6OML - chains X and Y; structure by X-ray diffraction, 2.70 A resolution.

== Chain X (and Y) ==
Name: Bone morphogenetic protein 2 and Bone morphogenetic protein 6
Source organism: Homo sapiens
Notes: chain Y of this document is another copy of the same molecule, construct and numbering; everything in this record applies to it too
Chain sequence (105 residues; each row starts with the number of its first residue):
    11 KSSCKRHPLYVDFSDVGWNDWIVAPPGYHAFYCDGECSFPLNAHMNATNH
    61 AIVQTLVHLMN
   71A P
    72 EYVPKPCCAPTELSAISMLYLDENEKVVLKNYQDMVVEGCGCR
Disulfide bonds: Cys14-Cys79, Cys43-Cys111, Cys47-Cys113
Covalent attachments: N-acetylglucosamine (NAG) linked to Asn56
Reported in the primary citation:
  - binding site for N-acetylglucosamine: Arg16, Glu109
  - binding site for beta-D-mannopyranose: Glu109

== How chain X and chain Y interact ==
Disulfides between the chains: Cys78(X)-Cys78(Y)
Residue-residue contacts (53; chain X residue first):
  Pro18(X) - Tyr73(Y)  hydrogen bond (backbone-side chain)
  Leu19(X) - Val67(Y)  hydrophobic
  Leu19(X) - Val74(Y)  hydrophobic
  Val21(X) - Val63(Y)  hydrophobic
  Val21(X) - Val67(Y)  hydrophobic
  Asp25(X) - Met70(Y)
  Val26(X) - Leu66(Y)
  Val26(X) - Val67(Y)  hydrophobic
  Val26(X) - Met70(Y)  hydrophobic
  Trp28(X) - Val63(Y)  hydrophobic
  Trp28(X) - Leu66(Y)
  Tyr38(X) - Val63(Y)
  Ala40(X) - His60(Y)
  Phe41(X) - His60(Y)  hydrogen bond (backbone-side chain)
  Tyr42(X) - Gln64(Y)
  Tyr42(X) - Tyr73(Y)  hydrogen bond (side chain-backbone)
  Tyr42(X) - Val74(Y)  hydrophobic
  Tyr42(X) - Pro75(Y)
  Asp44(X) - Pro75(Y)
  Asn59(X) - Tyr103(Y)
  Asn59(X) - Gln104(Y)  hydrogen bond (side chain-backbone)
  Asn59(X) - Asp105(Y)
  Asn59(X) - Met106(Y)
  His60(X) - Phe41(Y)  hydrogen bond (side chain-backbone)
  His60(X) - Leu84(Y)
  His60(X) - Asp105(Y)  hydrogen bond (backbone-backbone)
  His60(X) - Met106(Y)
  His60(X) - Val108(Y)
  Val63(X) - Val21(Y)  hydrophobic
  Val63(X) - Trp28(Y)  hydrophobic
  Val63(X) - Tyr38(Y)
  Gln64(X) - Tyr42(Y)
  Leu66(X) - Val26(Y)  hydrophobic
  Leu66(X) - Trp28(Y)
  Val67(X) - Val26(Y)  hydrophobic
  Met70(X) - Asp25(Y)
  Met70(X) - Val26(Y)  hydrophobic
  Tyr73(X) - Pro18(Y)  hydrogen bond (side chain-backbone)
  Tyr73(X) - Leu19(Y)  hydrophobic
  Val74(X) - Leu19(Y)  hydrophobic
  Pro75(X) - Tyr42(Y)
  Cys78(X) - Cys78(Y)  disulfide
  Ala80(X) - Cys78(Y)  hydrophobic
  Pro81(X) - Arg114(Y)
  Leu84(X) - His60(Y)
  Gln104(X) - Asn59(Y)  hydrogen bond (backbone-side chain)
  Asp105(X) - Thr58(Y)
  Asp105(X) - Asn59(Y)
  Asp105(X) - His60(Y)  hydrogen bond (backbone-backbone)
  Met106(X) - Asn59(Y)
  Met106(X) - His60(Y)
  Val108(X) - His60(Y)
  Arg114(X) - Pro81(Y)
Also at the interface, not in a pair above, chain X (35 interface residues in all): Cys43, Thr58, Ile62, Cys79, Tyr103
Also at the interface, not in a pair above, chain Y (34 interface residues in all): Ala40, Cys43, Asp44, Ile62, Ala80

== Summary ==
35 residues of chain X face 34 of chain Y across their interface; the contacts include 1 disulfide bond and 9
hydrogen bonds. Polar contacts include Pro18(X)-Tyr73(Y), Phe41(X)-His60(Y) and Tyr42(X)-Tyr73(Y). Covalently
linked N-acetylglucosamine: at Asn56(X). The paper reports a binding site for N-acetylglucosamine at Arg16(X)
and Glu109(X); a binding site for beta-D-mannopyranose at Glu109(X).
Both chains are Bone morphogenetic protein 2 and Bone morphogenetic protein 6 (Homo sapiens). Entry 6OML
(Human BMP chimera BV261) was determined by X-ray diffraction, deposited together with 6OMN and 6OMO.
